PDB entry 8VJC | electron microscopy, 3.80 A resolution | chains A and B of the 5 polymer chains in the assembly

# Chain A (and B)
Name: Isoform Short of Insulin receptor
From: Homo sapiens
Notes: EC 2.7.10.1; chain B of this document is another copy of the same molecule, construct and numbering; everything in this record applies to it too
Reference sequence: P06213 (INSR_HUMAN), isoform P06213-2; residues -26 to 1343 here correspond to UniProt positions 1-1370 (UniProt number = residue number + 27)
Sequence (1370 residues; numbered -26 to 1343; the number before each row is that of its first residue; numbers below 1 keep their minus sign (Met-26 is residue -26)):
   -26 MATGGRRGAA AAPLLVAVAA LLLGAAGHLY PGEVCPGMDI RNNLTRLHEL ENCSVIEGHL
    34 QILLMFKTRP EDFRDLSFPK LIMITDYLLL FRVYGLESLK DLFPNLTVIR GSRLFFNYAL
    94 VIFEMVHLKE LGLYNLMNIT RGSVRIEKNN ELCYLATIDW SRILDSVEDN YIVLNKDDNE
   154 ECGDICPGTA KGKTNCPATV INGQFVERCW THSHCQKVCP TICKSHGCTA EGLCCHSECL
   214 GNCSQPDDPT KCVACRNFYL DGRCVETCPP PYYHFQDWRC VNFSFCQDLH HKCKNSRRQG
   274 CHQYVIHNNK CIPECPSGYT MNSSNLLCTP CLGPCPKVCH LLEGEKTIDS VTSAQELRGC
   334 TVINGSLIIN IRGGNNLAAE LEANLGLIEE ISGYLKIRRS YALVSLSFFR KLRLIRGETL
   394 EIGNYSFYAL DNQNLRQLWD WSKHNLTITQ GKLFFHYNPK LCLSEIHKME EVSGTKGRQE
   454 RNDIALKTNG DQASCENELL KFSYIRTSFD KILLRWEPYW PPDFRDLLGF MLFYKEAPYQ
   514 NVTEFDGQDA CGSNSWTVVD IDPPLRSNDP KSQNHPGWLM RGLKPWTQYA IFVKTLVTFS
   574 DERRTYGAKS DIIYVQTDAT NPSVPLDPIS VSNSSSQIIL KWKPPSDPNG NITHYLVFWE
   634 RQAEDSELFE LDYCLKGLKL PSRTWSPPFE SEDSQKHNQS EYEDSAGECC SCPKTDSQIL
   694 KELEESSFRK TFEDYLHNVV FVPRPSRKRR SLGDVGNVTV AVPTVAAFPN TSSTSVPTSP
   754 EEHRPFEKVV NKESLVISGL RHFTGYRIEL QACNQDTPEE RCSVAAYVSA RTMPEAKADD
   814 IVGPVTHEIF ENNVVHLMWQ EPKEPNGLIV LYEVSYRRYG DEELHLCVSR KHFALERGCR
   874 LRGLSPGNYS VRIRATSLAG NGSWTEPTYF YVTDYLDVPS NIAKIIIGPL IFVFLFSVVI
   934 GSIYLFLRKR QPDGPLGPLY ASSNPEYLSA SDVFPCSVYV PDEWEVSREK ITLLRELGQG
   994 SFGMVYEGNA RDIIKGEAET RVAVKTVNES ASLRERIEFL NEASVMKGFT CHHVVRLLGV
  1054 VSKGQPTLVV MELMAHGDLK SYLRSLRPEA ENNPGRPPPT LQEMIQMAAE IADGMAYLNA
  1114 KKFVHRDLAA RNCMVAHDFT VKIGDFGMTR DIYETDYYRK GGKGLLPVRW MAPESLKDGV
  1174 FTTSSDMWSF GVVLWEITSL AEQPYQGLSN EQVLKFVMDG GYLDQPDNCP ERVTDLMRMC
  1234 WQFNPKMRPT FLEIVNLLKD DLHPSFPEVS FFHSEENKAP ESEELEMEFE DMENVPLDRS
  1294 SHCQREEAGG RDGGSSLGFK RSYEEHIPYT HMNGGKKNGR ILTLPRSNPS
Unresolved in the structure: -26 to 2, 153-178, 271-273, 347-350, 522-526, 542-544, 574-576, 657-690, 718-755, 906-1343 (chain B: -26 to 0, 162-167, 519-527, 540-545, 657-700, 718-755, 906-1343)
Disulfide bonds: Cys8-Cys26, Cys192-Cys201, Cys196-Cys207, Cys208-Cys216, Cys212-Cys225, Cys228-Cys237, Cys241-Cys253, Cys259-Cys284, Cys266-Cys274, Cys288-Cys301, Cys304-Cys308, Cys312-Cys333, Cys435-Cys468, Cys647-Cys860, Cys786-Cys795
UniProt features mapped onto this chain:
  - region: Glu706 to Phe714 (Insulin-binding), Tyr972 (Important for interaction with IRS1, SHC1 and STAT5B)
  - site: Phe39 (Insulin-binding)
  - modified residue: Ser373 (Phosphoserine), Tyr374 (Phosphotyrosine), Ser380 (Phosphoserine), Tyr972 (Phosphotyrosine)
  - glycosylation (N-linked (GlcNAc...) asparagine): Asn16, Asn25, Asn78, Asn111, Asn215, Asn255, Asn295, Asn337, Asn397, Asn418, Asn514, Asn606, Asn624, Asn671
From the paper describing this entry:
  - mutagenesis - E316A, E318A, D322A: unchanged signaling in response to IGF2
  - mutagenesis - E316A/E318A/D322A, K484E/L552A, R539A: decreased signaling in response to IGF2
  - mutagenesis - E316A/E318A/D322A, R539A: unchanged signaling in response to insulin
  - mutagenesis - N594A, N594E, N594R: increased signaling in response to IGF2
  - mutagenesis - N594A, N594E, N594R: increased signaling in response to insulin

# Chain A / chain B interface
Contacting residue pairs (49; chain A residue first):
  Arg14(A) - Val712(B)  hydrogen bond (side chain-backbone)
  Arg14(A) - Val713(B)  hydrogen bond (side chain-backbone)
  Arg14(A) - Val715(B)
  Leu36(A) - Val713(B)  hydrophobic
  Phe64(A) - Val713(B)  hydrophobic
  Phe88(A) - Phe705(B)
  Phe89(A) - Phe701(B)
  Phe89(A) - Arg702(B)
  Phe89(A) - Phe705(B)  hydrophobic
  Phe89(A) - Tyr708(B)
  Asn90(A) - Arg702(B)
  Tyr91(A) - Arg702(B)  hydrogen bond
  Tyr91(A) - Phe705(B)  hydrophobic
  Val94(A) - Phe705(B)  hydrophobic
  Arg118(A) - Arg702(B)
  Arg118(A) - Phe705(B)
  Glu120(A) - Glu706(B)
  Arg345(A) - Asp533(B)
  Arg372(A) - Leu501(B)
  Tyr430(A) - Leu459(B)
  Tyr430(A) - Lys460(B)
  Asp464(A) - Tyr430(B)
  Gln465(A) - Tyr430(B)
  Ser573(A) - Arg372(B)
  Glu697(A) - Arg345(B)  salt bridge
  Glu697(A) - Gly346(B)  hydrogen bond (side chain-backbone)
  Glu697(A) - Tyr374(B)
  Glu698(A) - Tyr144(B)
  Ser700(A) - Arg345(B)  hydrogen bond
  Phe701(A) - Phe89(B)  hydrophobic
  Phe701(A) - Tyr91(B)
  Phe701(A) - Arg118(B)
  Phe701(A) - Arg345(B)
  Arg702(A) - Glu120(B)
  Arg702(A) - Tyr144(B)  hydrogen bond
  Thr704(A) - Arg345(B)
  Phe705(A) - Phe89(B)  hydrophobic
  Phe705(A) - Val94(B)  hydrophobic
  Phe705(A) - Phe96(B)  hydrophobic
  Phe705(A) - Arg118(B)
  Glu706(A) - Phe96(B)
  Tyr708(A) - Phe89(B)  hydrophobic
  Tyr708(A) - Thr325(B)
  Leu709(A) - Phe64(B)  hydrophobic
  Leu709(A) - Phe96(B)  hydrophobic
  Val712(A) - Phe88(B)  hydrophobic
  Val713(A) - Arg14(B)  hydrogen bond (backbone-side chain)
  Val713(A) - Leu36(B)  hydrophobic
  Val713(A) - Leu37(B)  hydrophobic
Also at the interface, not in a pair above, chain A (33 interface residues in all): Phe96, Leu693, Lys694, His710, Phe714
Also at the interface, not in a pair above, chain B (40 interface residues in all): Lys121, Val146, Leu147, Asp322, Ser326, Gly347, Gln406, Leu569, Leu709, Phe714

# In short
The interface between chain A and chain B involves 33 residues on one side and 40 on the other; the contacts
include 7 hydrogen bonds and 1 salt bridge. Among the polar pairs are Glu697(A)-Arg345(B), Arg14(A)-Val712(B)
and Arg14(A)-Val713(B). From the paper: E316A/E318A/D322A, K484E/L552A and R539A of chain A reduce signaling
in response to IGF2; N594A, N594E and N594R of chain A increase signaling in response to IGF2; 9 substitutions
were tested in all.
Chain A and chain B are both Isoform Short of Insulin receptor (Homo sapiens); the structure, Cryo-EM
structure of short form insulin receptor (IR-A) with three IGF2 bound, asymmetric conformation, was determined
by electron microscopy, deposited together with 8U4B, 8U4C, 8U4E and 8VJB.
